8D66 - chains C and D of the 5 polymer chains in the assembly; structure by electron microscopy, 3.14 A resolution.

# Chain C (and D)
Protein: Erwinia ligand-gated ion channel
Source organism: Dickeya dadantii
Notes: chain D of this document is another copy of the same molecule, construct and numbering; everything in this record applies to it too
UniProt: E0SJQ4 (E0SJQ4_DICD3); residues 1-322 here correspond to UniProt positions 22-343 (UniProt number = residue number + 21)
Chain sequence (322 residues; numbered 1 to 322; the number before each row is that of its first residue):
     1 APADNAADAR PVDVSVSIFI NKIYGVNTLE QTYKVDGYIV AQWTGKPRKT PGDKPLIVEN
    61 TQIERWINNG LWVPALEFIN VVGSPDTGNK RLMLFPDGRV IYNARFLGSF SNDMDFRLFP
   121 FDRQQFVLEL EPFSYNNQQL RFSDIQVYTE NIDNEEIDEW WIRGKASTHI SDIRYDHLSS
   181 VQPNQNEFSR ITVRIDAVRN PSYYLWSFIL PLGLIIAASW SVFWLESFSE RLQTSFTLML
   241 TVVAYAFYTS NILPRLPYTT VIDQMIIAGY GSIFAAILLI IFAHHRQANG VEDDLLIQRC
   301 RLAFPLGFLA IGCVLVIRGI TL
Not modelled in the structure: 1-10, 318-322
Residues lining bound ligands:
  - 2-amino-ethanethiol (DHL): Glu-77, Ile-79, Glu-131, Pro-132, Phe-133, Tyr-175, His-177, Leu-178, Phe-188
  - phosphatidylglycerol (PGW; (1R)-2-{[(S)-{[(2S)-2,3-dihydroxypropyl]oxy}(hydroxy)phosphoryl]oxy}-1-[(hexadecanoyloxy)methyl]ethyl (9Z)-octadec-9-enoate), molecule 1: Arg-117, Pro-257, Tyr-258, Thr-259, Ile-267, Gly-271, Ala-275
  - phosphatidylglycerol (PGW), molecule 2: Glu-156, Asn-200, Ser-202, Leu-205, Trp-206, Leu-210, Leu-214

# Chain C / chain D interface
Residue-residue contacts (76):
  Glu-30(C) with Tyr-24(D)
  Glu-64(C) with Thr-61(D)
  Ile-67(C) with Gln-62(D)
  Asn-68(C) with Gln-62(D), hydrogen bond; Arg-65(D)
  Ala-75(C) with Glu-59(D)
  Glu-77(C) with Tyr-38(D), hydrogen bond; Asn-89(D); Arg-105(D), salt bridge
  Phe-78(C) with Arg-105(D), hydrogen bond (backbone-side chain)
  Ile-79(C) with Arg-105(D), hydrogen bond (backbone-side chain)
  Val-81(C) with Lys-22(D)
  Val-82(C) with Lys-22(D); Tyr-24(D)
  Gly-83(C) with Asp-86(D); Leu-107(D)
  Ser-84(C) with Asp-86(D), hydrogen bond
  Ser-111(C) with Lys-22(D), hydrogen bond
  Phe-133(C) with Tyr-38(D), hydrophobic; Glu-59(D); Asn-89(D); Lys-90(D); Arg-91(D)
  Ser-134(C) with Ile-57(D); Glu-59(D), hydrogen bond; Arg-91(D), hydrogen bond (backbone-side chain)
  Tyr-135(C) with Glu-59(D)
  Asp-176(C) with Glu-150(D)
  His-177(C) with Ser-17(D); Phe-19(D); Tyr-38(D); Val-40(D); Tyr-148(D)
  Leu-178(C) with Arg-91(D); Asn-103(D)
  Val-181(C) with Gln-42(D); Met-93(D); Phe-95(D); Ile-101(D), hydrophobic
  Gln-182(C) with Met-93(D)
  Phe-228(C) with Leu-225(D), hydrophobic
  Ser-229(C) with Leu-225(D); Glu-230(D), hydrogen bond
  Leu-232(C) with Leu-225(D), hydrophobic
  Gln-233(C) with Glu-230(D), hydrogen bond; Thr-234(D)
  Phe-236(C) with Ala-218(D), hydrophobic; Thr-234(D); Leu-238(D), hydrophobic
  Val-243(C) with Thr-241(D); Ala-244(D), hydrophobic; Tyr-245(D), hydrophobic
  Ala-246(C) with Tyr-248(D), hydrogen bond (backbone-side chain)
  Phe-247(C) with Phe-247(D), hydrophobic; Tyr-248(D), hydrophobic
  Ser-250(C) with Tyr-248(D)
  Arg-255(C) with Glu-159(D); Tyr-203(D); Tyr-204(D), hydrogen bond; Ile-252(D)
  Leu-256(C) with Tyr-203(D); Trp-206(D)
  Pro-257(C) with Asn-200(D); Ser-202(D); Trp-206(D), hydrogen bond (backbone-side chain)
  Tyr-258(C) with Trp-206(D)
  Asp-263(C) with Trp-206(D)
  Ile-267(C) with Trp-206(D)
  Tyr-270(C) with Pro-211(D), hydrophobic; Tyr-245(D), hydrogen bond
  Phe-274(C) with Leu-214(D), hydrophobic; Ala-217(D), hydrophobic
  Ile-281(C) with Ser-221(D); Trp-224(D)
  His-284(C) with Glu-226(D), salt bridge
  His-285(C) with Trp-224(D)
Interface residues without a listed pair, chain C (48 interface residues in all): Asn-80, Gln-139, Tyr-175, Met-239, Leu-240, Thr-259, Ile-277
Interface residues without a listed pair, chain D (54 interface residues in all): Asn-21, Gly-88, Asp-158, Leu-210, Ile-215, Thr-237, Leu-240

# Summary
The interface between chain C and chain D involves 48 residues on one side and 54 on the other, with 14
hydrogen bonds and 2 salt bridges. Among the polar pairs are Glu-77(C)/Arg-105(D), His-284(C)/Glu-226(D) and
Asn-68(C)/Gln-62(D). Ligands of chain C: phosphatidylglycerol and 2-amino-ethanethiol.
Both chains are Erwinia ligand-gated ion channel (Dickeya dadantii). Entry 8D66 (ELIC with cysteamine in 2:1:1
POPC:POPE:POPG nanodisc) was determined by electron microscopy together with 8VUW, 8D63, 8D64, 8D65 and 8D67
from the same study.
